6OJR - chains A and B; structure by X-ray diffraction, 2.30 A resolution.

== Chain A (and B) ==
Molecule: Lignostilbene-alpha, beta-dioxygenase isozyme I
Organism: Sphingomonas paucimobilis
Notes: EC 1.13.11.43; chain B of this document is another copy of the same molecule, construct and numbering; everything in this record applies to it too
Reference sequence: Q53353 (LSDX1_SPHPI); residue numbers follow UniProt; this construct covers 2-483
Chain sequence (482 residues; numbered 2 to 483; the number before each row is that of its first residue):
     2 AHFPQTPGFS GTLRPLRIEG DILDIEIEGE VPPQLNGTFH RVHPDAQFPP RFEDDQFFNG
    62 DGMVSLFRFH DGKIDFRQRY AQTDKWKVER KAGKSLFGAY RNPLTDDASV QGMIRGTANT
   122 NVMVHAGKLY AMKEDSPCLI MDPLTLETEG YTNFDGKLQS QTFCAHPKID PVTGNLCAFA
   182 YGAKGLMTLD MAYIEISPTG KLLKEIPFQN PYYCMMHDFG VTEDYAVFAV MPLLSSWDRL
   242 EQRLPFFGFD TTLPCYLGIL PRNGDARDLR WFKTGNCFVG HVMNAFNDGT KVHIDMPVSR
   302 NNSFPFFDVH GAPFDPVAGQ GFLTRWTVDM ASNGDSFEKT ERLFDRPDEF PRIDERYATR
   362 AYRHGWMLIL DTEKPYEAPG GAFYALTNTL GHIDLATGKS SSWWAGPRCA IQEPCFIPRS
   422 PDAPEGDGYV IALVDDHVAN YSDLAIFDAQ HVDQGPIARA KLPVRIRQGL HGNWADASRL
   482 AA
Not modelled in the structure: 381-384 (chain B: 483)
Construct notes: conflict Ala483 (Val in Q53353)
Ion coordination: Mg2+ site 1 near Glu356 (its only coordinating residue here); Mg2+ site 2: Asp372, Thr390; Mg2+ site 3 near Ile412 (its only coordinating residue here)
From the paper describing this entry:
  - self-association interface (contacts with another copy of this molecule); pairs are residue here / residue on that copy: Ala2-Asp25, Arg15-Glu27 (salt bridge), Glu20-Asp22 (backbone contact), Glu20
  - mutagenesis - F59H, Y101F: decreased catalytic activity
  - mutagenesis - K134M: abolished catalytic activity on lignostilbene
  - catalytic residues: Lys134

== Chain A / chain B interface ==
Residue-residue contacts (69; chain A residue first):
  Ala2(A) with Asp25(B), hydrogen bond (backbone-side chain); Ile26(B), hydrogen bond (backbone-backbone); Glu27(B); Ile28(B), hydrogen bond (backbone-backbone)
  His3(A) with Ile28(B); Gly30(B), hydrogen bond (side chain-backbone); Glu31(B), salt bridge
  Phe4(A) with Glu27(B)
  Arg15(A) with Glu27(B), salt bridge; Tyr442(B); Lys462(B), hydrogen bond (side chain-backbone); Leu463(B), hydrogen bond (side chain-backbone); Pro464(B)
  Pro16(A) with Glu27(B); Pro464(B)
  Leu17(A) with Pro464(B)
  Arg18(A) with Asp22(B); Leu24(B), hydrogen bond (side chain-backbone); Asp25(B), hydrogen bond (side chain-backbone); Ile26(B); Glu27(B)
  Ile19(A) with Asp22(B); Ile23(B), hydrophobic
  Glu20(A) with Gly21(B); Asp22(B), hydrogen bond (backbone-backbone)
  Gly21(A) with Glu20(B); Gly21(B)
  Asp22(A) with Arg18(B); Ile19(B); Glu20(B), hydrogen bond (backbone-backbone)
  Ile23(A) with Ile19(B), hydrophobic
  Leu24(A) with Arg18(B), hydrogen bond (backbone-side chain); Gln48(B); Phe49(B), hydrophobic; Arg91(B)
  Asp25(A) with Ala2(B), hydrogen bond (backbone-backbone); Arg18(B), hydrogen bond (backbone-side chain)
  Ile26(A) with Ala2(B); Arg18(B)
  Glu27(A) with Ala2(B); Arg15(B), salt bridge; Pro16(B); Arg18(B)
  Ile28(A) with Ala2(B), hydrogen bond (backbone-backbone); His3(B), hydrogen bond (backbone-side chain)
  Gly30(A) with His3(B), hydrogen bond (backbone-side chain)
  Gln48(A) with Leu24(B)
  Phe49(A) with Leu24(B), hydrophobic; Asp25(B)
  Arg91(A) with Leu24(B)
  Gly94(A) with Lys74(B)
  Val439(A) with Val439(B); Ala440(B)
  Ala440(A) with Val439(B); Ala440(B); Asn441(B), hydrogen bond (backbone-side chain)
  Asn441(A) with Ala440(B), hydrogen bond (side chain-backbone); Tyr442(B), hydrogen bond
  Tyr442(A) with Arg15(B); Asn441(B), hydrogen bond; Arg466(B), hydrogen bond
  Lys462(A) with Arg15(B), hydrogen bond (backbone-side chain)
  Leu463(A) with Arg15(B), hydrogen bond (backbone-side chain)
  Pro464(A) with Arg15(B); Pro16(B); Leu17(B); Val465(B)
  Val465(A) with Pro464(B)
  Arg466(A) with Tyr442(B), hydrogen bond
Also at the interface, not in a pair above, chain A (33 interface residues in all): Gln6, Lys74
Also at the interface, not in a pair above, chain B (33 interface residues in all): Phe4, Gly94

== In short ==
The chain A/chain B interface involves 33 residues from each chain, with 24 hydrogen bonds and 3 salt bridges.
Among the polar pairs are His3(A)-Glu31(B), Arg15(A)-Glu27(B) and Ala2(A)-Asp25(B). The Mg2+ site 2 is built
by Asp372(A) and Thr390(A). The paper reports the catalytic residue Lys134(A); F59H and Y101F of chain A
reduce catalytic activity.
Chain A and chain B are both Lignostilbene-alpha, beta-dioxygenase isozyme I (Sphingomonas paucimobilis); the
structure, Crystal structure of Sphingomonas paucimobilis TMY1009 apo-LsdA, was determined by X-ray
diffraction together with 6OJT and 6OJW from the same study.
